PDB entry 8Q6I | X-ray diffraction, 1.60 A resolution | chains A and G of the 6 polymer chains in the assembly

[Chain A]
Protein: Cholera enterotoxin subunit A
Source organism: Vibrio cholerae O1
UniProtKB: P01555 (CHTA_VIBCH); residues 1-240 here correspond to UniProt positions 19-258 (UniProt number = residue number + 18)
Amino-acid sequence (240 residues; numbered 1 to 240; the number before each row is that of its first residue):
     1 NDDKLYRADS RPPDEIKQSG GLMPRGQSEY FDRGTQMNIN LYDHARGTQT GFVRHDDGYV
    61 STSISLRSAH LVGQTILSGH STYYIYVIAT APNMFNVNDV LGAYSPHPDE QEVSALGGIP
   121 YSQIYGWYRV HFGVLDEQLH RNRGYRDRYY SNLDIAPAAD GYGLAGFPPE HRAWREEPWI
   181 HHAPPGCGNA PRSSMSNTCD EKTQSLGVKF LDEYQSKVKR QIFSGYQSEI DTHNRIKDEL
Disordered / not traced: 191-194, 232-240
Construct notes: engineered mutation Glu229 (Asp247 in P01555)
Modified residues: His131 (4-methyl-histidine; HIC)
UniProt features mapped onto this chain:
  - active site: Glu112
  - binding site (NAD(+)): Arg7 to Ser10, Met23 to Arg25
Cystine bridges: Cys187-Cys199
Metal / ion sites: Na+ site 1: Asn1, Thr90, Tyr150, Leu153; Na+ site 2: Trp174, Cys187

[Chain G]
Protein: Cholera enterotoxin subunit B
Source organism: Vibrio cholerae O1
UniProtKB: P01556 (CHTB_VIBCH); residues 1-103 here correspond to UniProt positions 22-124 (UniProt number = residue number + 21)
Amino-acid sequence (103 residues; each row starts with the number of its first residue):
     1 TPQNITDLCA EYHNTQIHTL NDKIFSYTES LAGKREMAII TFKNGATFQV EVPGSQHIDS
    61 QKKAIERMKD TLRIAYLTEA KVEKLCVWNN KTPHAIAAIS MAN
Construct notes: engineered mutation His18 (Tyr39 in P01556), Thr47 (Ile68 in P01556)
Cystine bridges: Cys9-Cys86

[How chain A and chain G interact]
Residue-residue contacts - 9 pairs, chain A then chain G:
  Arg143(A) with Asn103(G), hydrogen bond
  Arg146(A) with Thr78(G), hydrogen bond (side chain-backbone); Glu79(G)
  Asp147(A) with Glu79(G), hydrogen bond (backbone-side chain)
  Arg148(A) with Tyr76(G), hydrogen bond (side chain-backbone); Leu77(G); Glu79(G), salt bridge
  Gly225(A) with Ile74(G)
  Glu229(A) with Arg73(G)
Interface residues without a listed pair, chain A (8 interface residues in all): Tyr145, Tyr149
Interface residues without a listed pair, chain G (9 interface residues in all): Ile24, Asp70

[Overview]
Chain A and chain G form an interface of 8 and 9 residues respectively; the contacts include 4 hydrogen bonds
and 1 salt bridge. Among the polar pairs are Arg148(A)-Glu79(G), Arg143(A)-Asn103(G) and Arg146(A)-Thr78(G).
From UniProt: active-site residue Glu112(A) and 7 NAD+-binding residues on chain A.
Chain A is Cholera enterotoxin subunit A and chain G is Cholera enterotoxin subunit B, both from Vibrio
cholerae O1; the structure, Cholera holotoxin variant (chimera with E. coli heat-labile enterotoxin, 1
C-terminal substitution), was determined by X-ray diffraction.
